Entry 7FI5 (X-ray diffraction, 2.39 A resolution); this record covers chains B and C of the 3 polymer chains in the assembly.

Chain B:
Name: NKG2-D type II integral membrane protein
From: Homo sapiens
Reference sequence: P26718 (NKG2D_HUMAN); residue numbers follow UniProt; this construct covers 80-216
Chain sequence (139 residues; numbered 78 to 216; the number before each row is that of its first residue):
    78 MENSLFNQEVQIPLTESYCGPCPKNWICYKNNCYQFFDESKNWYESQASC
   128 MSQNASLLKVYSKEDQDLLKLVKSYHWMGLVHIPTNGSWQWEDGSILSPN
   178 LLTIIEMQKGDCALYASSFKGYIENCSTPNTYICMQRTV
Unresolved in the structure: 78-83
Disulfide bonds: C96-C105, C99-C110, C127-C211, C189-C203
Construct notes: initiating methionine (78); expression tag (79)
Swiss-Prot annotation at these positions:
  - glycosylation (N-linked (GlcNAc...) asparagine): N131, N163, N202

Chain C:
Name: MHC class I polypeptide-related sequence A
From: Homo sapiens
Reference sequence: Q29983 (MICA_HUMAN); residues 1-274 here correspond to UniProt positions 24-297 (UniProt number = residue number + 23)
Chain sequence (275 residues; row label = number of the first residue in the row; numbering starts at 0):
     0 MEPHSLRYNLTVLSWDGSVQSGFLTEVHLDGQPFLRCDRQKCRAKPQGQW
    50 AEDVLGNKTWDRETRDLTGNGKDLRMTLAHIKDQKEGLHSLQEIRVCEIH
   100 EDNSTRSSHHFYYDGELFLSWNLETKEFTMPQSSRAQTLAMNVRNFWKED
   150 AMKTKTHFHAMHADCLQELRRYLKSGVVLRRTVPPMVNVTRSEASEGNIT
   200 VTCRASGFYPWNITLSWRQDGVSLSHDTQQWGDVLPDGNGTYQTWVATRI
   250 CQGEEQRFTCYMEHSGNHSTHPVPS
Unresolved in the structure: 0, 45-57
Disulfide bonds: C36-C41, C96-C164, C202-C259
Construct notes: initiating methionine (0); engineered mutation H108 (Gln131 in Q29983), W120 (Gln143 in Q29983), F127 (Trp150 in Q29983), W146 (Leu169 in Q29983), F157 (Tyr180 in Q29983)
Swiss-Prot annotation at these positions:
  - glycosylation (N-linked (GlcNAc...) asparagine): N8, N56, N187, N197, N238

Interface between chain B and chain C:
Residue-residue contacts (15; chain B residue first):
  K150(B) with D149(C), hydrogen bond (side chain-backbone)
  Y152(B) with T155(C); H156(C), hydrogen bond; A159(C)
  I181(B) with Q166(C), hydrogen bond (backbone-side chain)
  I182(B) with A162(C), hydrophobic; D163(C); Q166(C)
  E183(B) with A162(C)
  M184(B) with H158(C)
  Q185(B) with H158(C)
  K197(B) with D65(C), salt bridge; D163(C), salt bridge
  Y199(B) with A159(C), hydrophobic; D163(C), hydrogen bond
Also at the interface, not in a pair above, chain B (11 interface residues in all): T180, S195
Also at the interface, not in a pair above, chain C (13 interface residues in all): R61, R64, A150, M151

In short:
11 residues of chain B face 13 of chain C across their interface; the contacts include 4 hydrogen bonds and 2
salt bridges. Polar pairs include K197(B)-D65(C), K197(B)-D163(C) and K150(B)-D149(C).
Chain B is NKG2-D type II integral membrane protein and chain C is MHC class I polypeptide-related sequence A,
both from Homo sapiens; the structure, Crystal structure of human MICA mutants in complex with natural killer
cell receptor NKG2D, was determined by X-ray diffraction.
